7T3I - chains E and F of the 7 polymer chains in the assembly; structure by electron microscopy, 4.30 A resolution (low resolution: residue-level contacts below are approximate; hydrogen-bond / salt-bridge calls are withheld).

== Chain E (and F) ==
Name: Rix7
Organism: Chaetomium thermophilum
Notes: chain F of this document is another copy of the same molecule, construct and numbering; everything in this record applies to it too
UniProt: G0RZG1 (G0RZG1_CHATD); numbering as in UniProt (aligned over 1-802)
Sequence (813 residues; each row starts with the number of its first residue):
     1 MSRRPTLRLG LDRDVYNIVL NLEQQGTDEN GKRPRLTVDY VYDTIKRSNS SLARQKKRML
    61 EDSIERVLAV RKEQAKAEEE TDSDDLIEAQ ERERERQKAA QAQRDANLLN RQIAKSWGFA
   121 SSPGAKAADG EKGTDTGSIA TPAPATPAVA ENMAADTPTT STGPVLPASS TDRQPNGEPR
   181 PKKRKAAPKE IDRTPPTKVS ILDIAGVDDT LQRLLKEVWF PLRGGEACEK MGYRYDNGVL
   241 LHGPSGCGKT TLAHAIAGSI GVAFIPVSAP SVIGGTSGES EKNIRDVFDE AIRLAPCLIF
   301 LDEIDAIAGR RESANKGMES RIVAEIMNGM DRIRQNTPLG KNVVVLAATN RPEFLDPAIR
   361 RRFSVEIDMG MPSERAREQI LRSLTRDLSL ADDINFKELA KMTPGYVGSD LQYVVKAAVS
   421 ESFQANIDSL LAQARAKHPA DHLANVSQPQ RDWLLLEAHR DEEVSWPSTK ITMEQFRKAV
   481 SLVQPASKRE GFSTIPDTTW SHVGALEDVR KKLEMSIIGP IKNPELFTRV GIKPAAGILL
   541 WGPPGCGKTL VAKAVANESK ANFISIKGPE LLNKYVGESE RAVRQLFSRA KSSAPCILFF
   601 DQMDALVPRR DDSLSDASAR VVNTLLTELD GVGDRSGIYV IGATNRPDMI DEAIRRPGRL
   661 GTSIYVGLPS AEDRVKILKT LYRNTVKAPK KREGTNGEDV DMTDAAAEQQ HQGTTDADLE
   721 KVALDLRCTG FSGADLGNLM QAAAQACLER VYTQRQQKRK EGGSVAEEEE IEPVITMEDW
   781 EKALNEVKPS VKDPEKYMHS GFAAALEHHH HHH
Not modelled in the structure: 1-191, 690-709, 762-766, 791-813 (chain F: 1-198, 273-276, 310-317, 687-712, 763-765, 792-813)
Differences from the reference sequence: conflict Gln-602 (Glu in G0RZG1); expression tag (803-813)
Small-molecule neighbours:
  - ATP (adenosine-5'-triphosphate), molecule 1: Met-327, Arg-334, Arg-361, Arg-362
  - ATP, molecule 2: Asp-630, Arg-656, Arg-659

== Interface between chain E and chain F ==
Pairs across the interface (64):
  Lys-198(E) with Gln-335(F)
  Asp-387(E) with Met-231(F); Gly-232(F)
  Leu-388(E) with Met-231(F); Tyr-233(F)
  Ser-389(E) with Met-231(F)
  Lys-416(E) with Tyr-233(F)
  Val-419(E) with Tyr-233(F)
  Phe-423(E) with Phe-220(F); Met-231(F); Tyr-233(F)
  Gln-424(E) with Lys-216(F)
  Asn-426(E) with Phe-220(F)
  Ile-427(E) with Lys-216(F); Phe-220(F)
  Ser-447(E) with Asp-208(F)
  Gln-450(E) with Ile-201(F); Val-207(F); Asp-208(F)
  Trp-453(E) with Ile-201(F); Leu-215(F); Ile-256(F); Ser-259(F)
  Leu-454(E) with Ile-201(F)
  Leu-456(E) with Trp-219(F)
  Glu-457(E) with Ser-259(F)
  Arg-460(E) with Arg-223(F); Gly-258(F); Ser-259(F); Ile-260(F); Gly-261(F)
  Ser-465(E) with Lys-230(F)
  Trp-466(E) with Gly-224(F); Ala-227(F); Lys-230(F)
  Ser-468(E) with Lys-230(F)
  Thr-469(E) with Met-231(F)
  Ile-471(E) with Met-231(F)
  Arg-489(E) with Arg-620(F); Asn-623(F); Thr-624(F)
  Lys-567(E) with Glu-652(F); Arg-656(F)
  Asn-573(E) with Asp-611(F)
  Tyr-575(E) with Asp-612(F)
  Val-686(E) with Arg-529(F); Val-530(F)
  Ala-688(E) with Arg-529(F)
  Gln-741(E) with Ile-532(F)
  Ala-744(E) with Val-530(F); Ile-532(F)
  Gln-745(E) with Met-515(F); Ile-532(F)
  Leu-748(E) with Leu-526(F); Phe-527(F)
  Glu-749(E) with Lys-511(F); Met-515(F)
  Tyr-752(E) with Glu-514(F)
  Thr-753(E) with Lys-511(F)
  Arg-755(E) with Leu-526(F)
  Glu-770(E) with Asn-523(F); Leu-526(F); Arg-529(F)
  Pro-773(E) with Arg-529(F)
Interface residues without a listed pair, chain E (47 interface residues in all): Val-199, Asp-203, Tyr-413, Ser-422, Ala-444, Val-446, Lys-574, Thr-685, Glu-772
Interface residues without a listed pair, chain F (53 interface residues in all): Ser-200, Leu-202, Ile-204, Ala-205, Gly-206, Leu-211, Glu-226, Cys-228, Asp-236, Arg-334, Arg-361, Ser-364, Lys-522, Gly-531, Glu-558, Ala-619, Thr-627

== In short ==
Chain E and chain F form an interface of 47 and 53 residues respectively. Chain E binds ATP.
Chain E and chain F are both Rix7 (Chaetomium thermophilum); the structure, CryoEM structure of the Rix7 D2
Walker B mutant, was determined by electron microscopy together with 7SWL and 7T0V from the same study.
